7PB7 - chain A; structure by X-ray diffraction, 1.80 A resolution.

Chain A:
Name: GlcNAc-binding protein A
From: Vibrio cholerae O1
UniProt: Q9KLD5 (GBPA_VIBCH); residues 24-203 here = UniProt positions 24-203
Amino-acid sequence (180 residues; each row starts with the number of its first residue):
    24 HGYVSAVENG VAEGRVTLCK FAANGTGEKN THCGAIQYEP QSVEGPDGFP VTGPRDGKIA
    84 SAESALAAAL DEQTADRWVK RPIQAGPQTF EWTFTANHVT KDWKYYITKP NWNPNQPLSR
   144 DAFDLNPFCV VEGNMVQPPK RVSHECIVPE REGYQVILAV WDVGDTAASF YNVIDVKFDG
Disulfide bonds: Cys42-Cys56, Cys152-Cys169
Metal / ion sites: Cu ion: His24, Glu31, His121; Ca2+: Asp70, Asp185, Val186, Thr189, Ala191
From the paper describing this entry:
  - Ca2+ coordination: Asp70, Asp185, Val186, Thr189, Ala191
  - conformationally variable residues (side-chain flip): Asp70
  - mutagenesis - D70A: unchanged stability in response to in the absence of calcium
  - mutagenesis - D70A, D70K: abolished binding to calcium
  - mutagenesis - D70K (Tm change 0.4 degC): unchanged stability in response to in the absence of salts
  - mutagenesis - D70A, D70K: decreased catalytic activity

Summary:
The Cu ion site is built by His24, Glu31 and His121. The Ca2+ site is built by Asp70, Asp185, Val186, Thr189
and Ala191. From the paper: D70A and D70K abolish binding to calcium; Ca2+ coordination by Asp70, Asp185 and
Val186 among others.
Chain A is GlcNAc-binding protein A (Vibrio cholerae O1); the structure, Structure of LPMO domain of
colonization factor GbpA from Vibrio cholerae in the presence of calcium, was determined by X-ray diffraction,
deposited together with 7PB6.
